PDB entry 6S6B | electron microscopy, 2.75 A resolution | chains K and V of the 38 polymer chains in the assembly

[Chain K]
Protein: CRISPR-associated protein, Cmr2 family
From: Sulfolobus islandicus (strain REY15A)
UniProtKB: F0NDX2 (F0NDX2_SULIR); residue numbers follow UniProt; this construct covers 1-1037
Sequence (1037 residues; row label = number of the first residue in the row):
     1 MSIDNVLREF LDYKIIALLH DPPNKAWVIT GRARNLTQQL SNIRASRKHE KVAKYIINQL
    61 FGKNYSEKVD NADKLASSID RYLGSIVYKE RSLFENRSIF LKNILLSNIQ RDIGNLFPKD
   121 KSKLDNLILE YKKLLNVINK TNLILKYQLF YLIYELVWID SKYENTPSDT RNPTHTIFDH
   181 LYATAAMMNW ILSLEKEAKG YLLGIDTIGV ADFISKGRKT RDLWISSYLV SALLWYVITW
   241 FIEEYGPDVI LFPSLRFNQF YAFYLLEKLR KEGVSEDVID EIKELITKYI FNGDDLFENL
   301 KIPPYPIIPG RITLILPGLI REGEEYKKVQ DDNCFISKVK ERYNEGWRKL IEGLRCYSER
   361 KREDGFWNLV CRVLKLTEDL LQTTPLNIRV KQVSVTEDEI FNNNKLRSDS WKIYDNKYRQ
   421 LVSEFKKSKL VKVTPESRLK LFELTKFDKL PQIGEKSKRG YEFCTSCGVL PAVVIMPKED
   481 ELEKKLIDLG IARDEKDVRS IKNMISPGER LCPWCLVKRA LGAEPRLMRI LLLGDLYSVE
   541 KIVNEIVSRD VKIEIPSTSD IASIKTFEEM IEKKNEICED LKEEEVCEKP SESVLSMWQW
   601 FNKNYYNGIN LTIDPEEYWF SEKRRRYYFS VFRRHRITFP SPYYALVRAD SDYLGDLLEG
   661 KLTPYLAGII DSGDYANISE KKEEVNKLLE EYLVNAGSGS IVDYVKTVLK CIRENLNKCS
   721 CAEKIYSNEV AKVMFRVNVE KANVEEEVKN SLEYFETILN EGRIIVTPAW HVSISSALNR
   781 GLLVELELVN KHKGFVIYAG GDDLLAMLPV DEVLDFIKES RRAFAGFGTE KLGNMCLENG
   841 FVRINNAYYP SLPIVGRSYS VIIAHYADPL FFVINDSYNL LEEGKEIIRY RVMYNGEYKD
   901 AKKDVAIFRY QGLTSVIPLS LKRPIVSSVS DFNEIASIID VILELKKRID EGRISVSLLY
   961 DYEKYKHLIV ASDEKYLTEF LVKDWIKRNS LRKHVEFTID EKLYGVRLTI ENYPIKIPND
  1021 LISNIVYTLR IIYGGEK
Not modelled in the structure: 1-8, 42-46
Cystine bridges: Cys-578/Cys-587, Cys-711/Cys-721
Bound ions: Zn2+: Cys-464, Cys-467, Cys-512, Cys-515

[Chain V]
Molecule: crRNA
From: Sulfolobus islandicus REY15A
Sequence (51 nucleotides; row label = number of the first residue in the row):
     1 AUUGAAAGUU CAAAGCUUAG AUACCCUGGA GGGAAACCAG ACUUAACACC A

[How chain K and chain V interact]
Contacting residue pairs - 4 pairs, chain K then chain V:
  Arg-459(K) with G4(V), hydrogen bond to the base; A5(V), base contact
  Gln-911(K) with U9(V), base contact
  Ser-957(K) with G15(V), base contact
Also at the interface, not in a pair above, chain K (5 interface residues in all): Phe-463, Asp-961
Also at the interface, not in a pair above, chain V (5 interface residues in all): U3

[Summary]
The chain K/chain V interface involves 5 residues from each chain; the contacts include 1 hydrogen bond. The
hydrogen-bonded pair is Arg-459(K)/G4(V). The Zn2+ site is built by Cys-464(K), Cys-467(K), Cys-512(K) and
Cys-515(K).
Chain K is CRISPR-associated protein, Cmr2 family (Sulfolobus islandicus (strain REY15A)) and chain V is crRNA
(Sulfolobus islandicus REY15A); the structure, Type III-B Cmr-beta Cryo-EM structure of the Apo state, was
determined by electron microscopy (same publication as 6S8B, 6S8E, 6S91, 6SH8, 6SHB and 6SIC).
